7WPH - chains D and E of the 3 polymer chains in the assembly; structure by X-ray diffraction, 2.89 A resolution.

# Chain D
Protein: FAB06 light chain
From: Homo sapiens
Chain sequence (215 residues; numbered 1 to 215; the number before each row is that of its first residue):
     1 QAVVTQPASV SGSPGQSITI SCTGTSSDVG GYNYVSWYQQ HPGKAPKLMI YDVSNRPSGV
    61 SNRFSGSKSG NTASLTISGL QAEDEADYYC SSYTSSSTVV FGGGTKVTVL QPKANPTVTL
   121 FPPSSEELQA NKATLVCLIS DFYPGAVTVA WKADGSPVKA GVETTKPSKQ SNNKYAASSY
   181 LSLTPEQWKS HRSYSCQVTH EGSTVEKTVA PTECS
Disordered / not traced: 213-215
Disulfides: C22-C90, C137-C196

# Chain E
Protein: Fab06 heavy chain
From: Homo sapiens
Chain sequence (228 residues; row label = number of the first residue in the row):
     1 QVELQESGPG LVKPSGTLSL TCAVSGGSIS SNNWWTWVRQ PPGKGLEWIG EIHHSGGTNY
    61 NPSLKSRVTM SVDKSKNQFS LNLYSVTAAD TAVYYCTRDR AGGTYSGFDF WGQGTLVTVS
   121 SASTKGPSVF PLAPSSKSTS GGTAALGCLV KDYFPEPVTV SWNSGALTSG VHTFPAVLQS
   181 SGLYSLSSVV TVPSSSLGTQ TYICNVNHKP SNTKVDKRVE PKSCDKTH
Disordered / not traced: 135-141, 218-228
Disulfides: C22-C96, C148-C204

# Interface between chain D and chain E
Pairs across the interface - 71 pairs, chain D then chain E:
  Q1(D) - P62(E)
  Y34(D) - T104(E)
  Y34(D) - Y105(E)
  S36(D) - Y105(E)
  S36(D) - G107(E)
  Y38(D) - Y105(E)  hydrogen bond
  Y38(D) - G107(E)
  Y38(D) - F108(E)  hydrogen bond (side chain-backbone)
  Y38(D) - W111(E)  hydrophobic
  Q40(D) - Q40(E)  hydrogen bond
  Q40(D) - Y95(E)
  K44(D) - Y95(E)  hydrogen bond (backbone-side chain)
  A45(D) - Y95(E)  hydrophobic
  A45(D) - W111(E)  hydrophobic
  A45(D) - G112(E)
  P46(D) - L46(E)  hydrophobic
  P46(D) - W111(E)  hydrogen bond (backbone-side chain)
  L48(D) - R100(E)
  L48(D) - F108(E)
  Y51(D) - R100(E)  hydrogen bond
  Y51(D) - S106(E)
  D52(D) - S106(E)
  Y89(D) - Q40(E)  hydrogen bond
  Y89(D) - G45(E)
  Y89(D) - L46(E)
  S91(D) - Y105(E)  hydrogen bond
  S92(D) - Y105(E)
  Y93(D) - T104(E)
  Y93(D) - Y105(E)
  S97(D) - E51(E)
  S97(D) - N59(E)  hydrogen bond (backbone-side chain)
  T98(D) - W48(E)
  T98(D) - N59(E)
  V99(D) - W48(E)
  V99(D) - Y105(E)  hydrophobic
  F101(D) - L46(E)
  F101(D) - W48(E)
  F101(D) - F108(E)  hydrophobic
  F121(D) - L132(E)  hydrophobic
  F121(D) - A133(E)
  F121(D) - A145(E)
  F121(D) - G147(E)
  F121(D) - V189(E)  hydrophobic
  S124(D) - P131(E)  hydrogen bond (side chain-backbone)
  E126(D) - F130(E)
  E126(D) - P131(E)
  E127(D) - F130(E)
  E127(D) - L149(E)
  K132(D) - K151(E)
  T134(D) - L149(E)
  T134(D) - K151(E)
  V136(D) - L149(E)  hydrophobic
  L138(D) - F174(E)  hydrophobic
  L138(D) - S187(E)
  L138(D) - V189(E)  hydrophobic
  I139(D) - F174(E)
  E163(D) - V177(E)
  E163(D) - S180(E)  hydrogen bond
  T165(D) - P175(E)
  T165(D) - A176(E)
  T165(D) - V177(E)
  S168(D) - P175(E)
  Q170(D) - H172(E)
  A176(D) - H172(E)
  A177(D) - F174(E)
  S178(D) - P175(E)
  Y180(D) - L149(E)  hydrophobic
  Y180(D) - V177(E)  hydrophobic
  Y180(D) - S185(E)
  Y180(D) - L186(E)
  Y180(D) - S187(E)  hydrogen bond
Also at the interface, not in a pair above, chain D (41 interface residues in all): S96, T119, P122, A133, S140
Also at the interface, not in a pair above, chain E (44 interface residues in all): V38, K44, E47, Y60, D109, L146, D152, L178, Q179, K217

# In short
Chain D and chain E form an interface of 41 and 44 residues respectively, with 12 hydrogen bonds. Among the
polar pairs are Y38(D)-Y105(E), Y38(D)-F108(E) and Q40(D)-Q40(E).
Here chain D is FAB06 light chain and chain E is Fab06 heavy chain, both from Homo sapiens. Entry 7WPH
(SARS-CoV2 RBD bound to Fab06) was determined by X-ray diffraction, deposited together with 7XXL and 7WPV.
